PDB entry 7UQR | electron microscopy, 4.55 A resolution (low resolution: residue-level contacts below are approximate; hydrogen-bond / salt-bridge calls are withheld) | chains A and D of the 5 polymer chains in the assembly

[Chain A (and D)]
Protein: ATP-sensitive inward rectifier potassium channel 11
From: Rattus norvegicus
Notes: chain D of this document is another copy of the same molecule, construct and numbering; everything in this record applies to it too
Reference sequence: P70673 (KCJ11_RAT); residue numbers follow UniProt; this construct covers 1-390
Sequence (390 residues; numbered 1 to 390; the number before each row is that of its first residue):
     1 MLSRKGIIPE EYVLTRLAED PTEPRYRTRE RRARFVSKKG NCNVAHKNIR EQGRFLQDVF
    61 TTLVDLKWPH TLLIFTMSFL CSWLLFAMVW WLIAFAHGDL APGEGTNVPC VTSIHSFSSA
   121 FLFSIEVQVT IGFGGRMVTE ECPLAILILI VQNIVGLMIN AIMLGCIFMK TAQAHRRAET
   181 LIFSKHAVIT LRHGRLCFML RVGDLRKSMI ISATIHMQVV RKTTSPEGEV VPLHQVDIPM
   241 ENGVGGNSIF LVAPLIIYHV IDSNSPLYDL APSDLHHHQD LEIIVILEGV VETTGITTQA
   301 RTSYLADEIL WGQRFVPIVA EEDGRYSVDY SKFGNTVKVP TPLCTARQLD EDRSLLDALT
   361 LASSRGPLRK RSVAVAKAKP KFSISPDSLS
Not modelled in the structure: 1-29, 357-390 (chain D: 1-30, 357-390)

[How chain A and chain D interact]
Residue-residue contacts (19):
  Val-129(A) / Thr-130(D)
  Ile-131(A) / Ile-131(D)
  Ile-131(A) / Gly-132(D)
  Gly-132(A) / Gly-132(D)
  Phe-133(A) / Gly-134(D)
  Leu-191(A) / Glu-227(D)
  His-193(A) / Pro-226(D)
  Gly-243(A) / Asp-237(D)
  Val-319(A) / Pro-232(D)
  Asp-323(A) / Arg-31(D)
  Tyr-326(A) / Val-44(D)
  Tyr-326(A) / Ala-45(D)
  Ser-327(A) / Ala-45(D)
  Val-328(A) / Ala-45(D)
  Val-328(A) / His-46(D)
  Val-328(A) / Lys-47(D)
  Tyr-330(A) / Lys-47(D)
  Tyr-330(A) / Asn-48(D)
  Ser-331(A) / Asn-48(D)
Also at the interface, not in a pair above, chain A (22 interface residues in all): Ser-118, Ser-119, Thr-130, Glu-292, Pro-317, Glu-322, Arg-325, Asp-329
Also at the interface, not in a pair above, chain D (21 interface residues in all): Ala-33, Asn-43, Arg-136, Glu-140, Ser-225, Val-230, Thr-297

[In short]
22 residues of chain A face 21 of chain D across their interface.
Chain A and chain D are both ATP-sensitive inward rectifier potassium channel 11 (Rattus norvegicus); the
structure, Cryo-EM structure of the pancreatic ATP-sensitive potassium channel in the apo form with Kir6.2-CTD
in the ..., was determined by electron microscopy together with 7TYS, 7TYT, 7U1E, 7U1Q, 7U1S, 7U24 and 4
further entries from the same study.
